Entry 1ZV8 (X-ray diffraction, 1.94 A resolution); this record covers chains B and C of the 6 polymer chains in the assembly.

Chain B:
Molecule: E2 glycoprotein
From: SARS coronavirus
UniProtKB: P59594 (VGL2_CVHSA); residues 1-36 here correspond to UniProt positions 1150-1185 (UniProt number = residue number + 1149)
Amino-acid sequence (36 residues; row label = number of the first residue in the row):
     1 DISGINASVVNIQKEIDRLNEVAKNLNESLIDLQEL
Unresolved in the structure: 1-4, 32-36
Ion coordination: Na+: Glu21 (shared with 1 residue of chain F)
Curated features (UniProtKB/Swiss-Prot):
  - glycosylation (N-linked (GlcNAc...) asparagine): Asn6, Asn27

Chain C:
Molecule: E2 glycoprotein
From: SARS coronavirus
UniProtKB: P59594 (VGL2_CVHSA); residues 1-50 here correspond to UniProt positions 901-950 (UniProt number = residue number + 900)
Amino-acid sequence (50 residues; row label = number of the first residue in the row):
     1 NQKQIANQFNKAISQIQESLTTTSTALGKLQDVVNQNAQALNTLVKQLSS
Unresolved in the structure: 1, 48-50

Interface between chain B and chain C:
Pairs across the interface (38):
  Ile5(B) - Val45(C)
  Asn6(B) - Asn42(C)  hydrogen bond
  Ala7(B) - Ala38(C)  hydrophobic
  Ala7(B) - Leu41(C)  hydrophobic
  Ala7(B) - Asn42(C)  hydrogen bond (backbone-side chain)
  Ser8(B) - Ala38(C)
  Val9(B) - Asn35(C)
  Val10(B) - Gln31(C)
  Val10(B) - Val34(C)  hydrophobic
  Val10(B) - Asn35(C)  hydrogen bond (backbone-side chain)
  Asn11(B) - Gln31(C)
  Ile12(B) - Leu27(C)
  Ile12(B) - Gln31(C)  hydrogen bond (backbone-side chain)
  Gln13(B) - Gln31(C)  hydrogen bond
  Ile16(B) - Ser24(C)  hydrogen bond (backbone-side chain)
  Ile16(B) - Leu27(C)  hydrophobic
  Ile16(B) - Gly28(C)
  Ile16(B) - Gln31(C)
  Leu19(B) - Leu20(C)
  Leu19(B) - Thr23(C)
  Leu19(B) - Ser24(C)
  Leu19(B) - Leu27(C)  hydrophobic
  Asn20(B) - Thr21(C)
  Asn20(B) - Ser24(C)  hydrogen bond
  Val22(B) - Leu20(C)  hydrophobic
  Ala23(B) - Gln17(C)  hydrogen bond (backbone-side chain)
  Ala23(B) - Leu20(C)
  Ala23(B) - Thr21(C)
  Leu26(B) - Ile13(C)  hydrophobic
  Leu26(B) - Ile16(C)  hydrophobic
  Leu26(B) - Gln17(C)
  Leu26(B) - Leu20(C)  hydrophobic
  Asn27(B) - Gln17(C)  hydrogen bond
  Ser29(B) - Phe9(C)
  Leu30(B) - Asn10(C)
  Leu30(B) - Ile13(C)  hydrophobic
  Ile31(B) - Phe9(C)  hydrophobic
  Ile31(B) - Asn10(C)  hydrogen bond (backbone-side chain)
Also at the interface, not in a pair above, chain B (20 interface residues in all): Lys24
Also at the interface, not in a pair above, chain C (19 interface residues in all): Ala6

Summary:
The interface between chain B and chain C involves 20 residues on one side and 19 on the other; the contacts
include 10 hydrogen bonds. Polar contacts include Asn6(B)-Asn42(C), Ala7(B)-Asn42(C) and Val10(B)-Asn35(C).
Here chain B is E2 glycoprotein and chain C is E2 glycoprotein, both from SARS coronavirus. Entry 1ZV8 (A
structure-based mechanism of SARS virus membrane fusion) was determined by X-ray diffraction (same publication
as 1ZV7 and 1ZVB).
